PDB entry 6OJ6 | electron microscopy, 4.20 A resolution (low resolution: residue-level contacts below are approximate; hydrogen-bond / salt-bridge calls are withheld) | chains B and C of the 13 polymer chains in the assembly

# Chain B (and C)
Protein: Inner capsid protein VP2
Source organism: Rotavirus A (strain RVA/Monkey/United States/RRV/1975/G3P5B[3])
Notes: chain C of this document is another copy of the same molecule, construct and numbering; everything in this record applies to it too
Reference sequence: B3F2X3 (B3F2X3_ROTRH); residues 1-887 here = UniProt positions 1-887
Amino-acid sequence (887 residues; row label = number of the first residue in the row):
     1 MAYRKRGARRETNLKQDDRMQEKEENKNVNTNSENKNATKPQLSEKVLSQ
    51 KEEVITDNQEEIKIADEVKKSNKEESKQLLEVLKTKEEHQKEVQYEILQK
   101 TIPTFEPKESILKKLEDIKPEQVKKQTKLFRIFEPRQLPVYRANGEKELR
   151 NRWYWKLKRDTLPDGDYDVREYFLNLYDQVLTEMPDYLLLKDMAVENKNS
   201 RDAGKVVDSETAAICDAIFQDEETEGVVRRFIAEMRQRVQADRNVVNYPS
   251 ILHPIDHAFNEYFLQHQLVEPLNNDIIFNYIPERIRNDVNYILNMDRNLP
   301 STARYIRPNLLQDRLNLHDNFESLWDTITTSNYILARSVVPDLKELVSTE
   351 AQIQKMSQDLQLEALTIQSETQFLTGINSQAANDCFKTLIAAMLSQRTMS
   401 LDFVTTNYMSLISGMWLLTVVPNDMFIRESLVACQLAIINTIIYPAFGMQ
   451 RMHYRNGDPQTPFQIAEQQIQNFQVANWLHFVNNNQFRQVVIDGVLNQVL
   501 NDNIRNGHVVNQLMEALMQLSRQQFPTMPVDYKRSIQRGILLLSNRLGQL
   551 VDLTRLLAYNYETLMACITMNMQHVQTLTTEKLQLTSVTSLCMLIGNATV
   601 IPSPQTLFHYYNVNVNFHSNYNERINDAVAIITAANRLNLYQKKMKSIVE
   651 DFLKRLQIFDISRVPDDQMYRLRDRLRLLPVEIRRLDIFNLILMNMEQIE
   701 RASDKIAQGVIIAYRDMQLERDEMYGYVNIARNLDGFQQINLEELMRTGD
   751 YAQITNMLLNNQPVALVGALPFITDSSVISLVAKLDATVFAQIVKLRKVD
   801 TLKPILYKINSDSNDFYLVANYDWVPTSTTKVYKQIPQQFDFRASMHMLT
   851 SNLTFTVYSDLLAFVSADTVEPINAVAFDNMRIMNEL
Disordered / not traced: 1-106 (chain C: 1-107)

# How chain B and chain C interact
Contacting residue pairs (41; chain B residue first):
  L365(B) with E363(C); A364(C); L365(C)
  T366(B) with Q361(C); E363(C)
  I367(B) with S357(C); Q358(C); Q361(C); L362(C)
  Q368(B) with Q358(C); Q361(C)
  S369(B) with Q358(C); D359(C); Q361(C)
  Q372(B) with Q358(C)
  T406(B) with K355(C); Q358(C)
  L436(B) with L887(C)
  G448(B) with R522(C)
  Q450(B) with E515(C); M518(C)
  R451(B) with S544(C); N545(C)
  H453(B) with E886(C)
  Y454(B) with N885(C); E886(C); L887(C)
  R455(B) with M881(C); N885(C)
  N456(B) with N885(C); L887(C)
  P526(B) with Q537(C)
  T527(B) with S521(C); Q537(C); L541(C)
  M528(B) with Q537(C); L541(C)
  P529(B) with R538(C); L541(C)
  D531(B) with Q361(C); R538(C)
Interface residues without a listed pair, chain B (22 interface residues in all): Y408, M452
Interface residues without a listed pair, chain C (24 interface residues in all): M514, L547

# Overview
The interface between chain B and chain C involves 22 residues on one side and 24 on the other.
Chain B and chain C are both Inner capsid protein VP2 (Rotavirus A (strain RVA/Monkey/United
States/RRV/1975/G3P5B[3])); the structure, In situ structure of rotavirus VP1 RNA-dependent RNA polymerase
(DLP_RNA), was determined by electron microscopy together with 6OJ3, 6OJ4 and 6OJ5 from the same study.
